PDB entry 3RU4 | X-ray diffraction, 1.68 A resolution | chains C and E of the 4 polymer chains in the assembly

Chain C:
Molecule: Chymotrypsinogen A
From: Bos taurus
Notes: EC 3.4.21.1
Reference sequence: P00766 (CTRA_BOVIN); residues 1-11 here = UniProt positions 1-11
Sequence (11 residues; row label = number of the first residue in the row):
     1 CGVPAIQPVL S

Chain E:
Molecule: Chymotrypsinogen A
From: Bos taurus
Notes: EC 3.4.21.1
Reference sequence: P00766 (CTRA_BOVIN); numbering as in UniProt (aligned over 150-245)
Sequence (96 residues; row label = number of the first residue in the row):
   150 NTPDRLQQAS LPLLSNTNCK KYWGTKIKDA MICAGASGVS SCMGDSGGPL VCKKNGAWTL
   210 VGIVSWGSST CSTSTPGVYA RVTALVNWVQ QTLAAN
Cystine bridges: Cys168-Cys182, Cys191-Cys220
Swiss-Prot annotation at these positions:
  - active site: Ser195 (Charge relay system)

Chain C / chain E interface:
Residue-residue contacts (7; chain C residue first):
  Gly2(C) - Ala206(E)
  Gly2(C) - Trp207(E)  hydrogen bond (backbone-backbone)
  Pro4(C) - Trp207(E)
  Pro8(C) - Trp207(E)
  Val9(C) - Gln157(E)  hydrogen bond (backbone-side chain)
  Leu10(C) - Gln157(E)
  Leu10(C) - Ser159(E)
Other interface residues (no listed pair), chain C (8 interface residues in all): Cys1, Val3, Ser11
Other interface residues (no listed pair), chain E (5 interface residues in all): Gly205

In short:
Chain C and chain E form an interface of 8 and 5 residues respectively, with 2 hydrogen bonds. Polar contacts
include Val9(C)-Gln157(E) and Gly2(C)-Trp207(E). From UniProt: active-site residue Ser195(E) on chain E.
Here chain C is Chymotrypsinogen A and chain E is Chymotrypsinogen A, both from Bos taurus. Entry 3RU4
(Crystal structure of the Bowman-Birk serine protease inhibitor BTCI in complex with trypsin and chymotrypsin)
was determined by X-ray diffraction.
